PDB entry 6FBV | electron microscopy, 3.52 A resolution | chains A and C of the 6 polymer chains in the assembly

# Chain A
Molecule: DNA-directed RNA polymerase subunit alpha
Organism: Mycobacterium tuberculosis (strain ATCC 25618 / H37Rv)
Notes: EC 2.7.7.6
UniProtKB: P9WGZ1 (RPOA_MYCTU); residues 1-347 here = UniProt positions 1-347
Sequence (347 residues; numbered 1 to 347; the number before each row is that of its first residue):
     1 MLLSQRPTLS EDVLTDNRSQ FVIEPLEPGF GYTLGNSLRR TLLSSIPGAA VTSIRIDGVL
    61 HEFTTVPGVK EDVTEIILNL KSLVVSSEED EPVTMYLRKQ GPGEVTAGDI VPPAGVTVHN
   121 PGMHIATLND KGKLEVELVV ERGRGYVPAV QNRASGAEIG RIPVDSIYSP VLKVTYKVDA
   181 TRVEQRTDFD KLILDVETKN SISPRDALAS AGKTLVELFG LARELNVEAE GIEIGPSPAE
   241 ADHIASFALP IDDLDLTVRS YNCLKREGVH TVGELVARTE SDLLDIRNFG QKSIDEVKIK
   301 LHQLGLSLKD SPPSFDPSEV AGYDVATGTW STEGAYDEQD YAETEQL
Unresolved in the structure: 1-3, 227-347
Differences from the reference sequence: conflict Leu3 (Ile in P9WGZ1)

# Chain C
Molecule: DNA-directed RNA polymerase subunit beta
Organism: Mycobacterium tuberculosis (strain ATCC 25618 / H37Rv)
Notes: EC 2.7.7.6
UniProtKB: P9WGY9 (RPOB_MYCTU); residues 1-1178 here = UniProt positions 1-1178
Sequence (1178 residues; each row starts with the number of its first residue):
     1 MLEGCILADS RQSKTAASPS PSRPQSSSNN SVPGAPNRVS FAKLREPLEV PGLLDVQTDS
    61 FEWLIGSPRW RESAAERGDV NPVGGLEEVL YELSPIEDFS GSMSLSFSDP RFDDVKAPVD
   121 ECKDKDMTYA APLFVTAEFI NNNTGEIKSQ TVFMGDFPMM TEKGTFIING TERVVVSQLV
   181 RSPGVYFDET IDKSTDKTLH SVKVIPSRGA WLEFDVDKRD TVGVRIDRKR RQPVTVLLKA
   241 LGWTSEQIVE RFGFSEIMRS TLEKDNTVGT DEALLDIYRK LRPGEPPTKE SAQTLLENLF
   301 FKEKRYDLAR VGRYKVNKKL GLHVGEPITS STLTEEDVVA TIEYLVRLHE GQTTMTVPGG
   361 VEVPVETDDI DHFGNRRLRT VGELIQNQIR VGMSRMERVV RERMTTQDVE AITPQTLINI
   421 RPVVAAIKEF FGTSQLSQFM DQNNPLSGLT HKRRLSALGP GGLSRERAGL EVRDVHPSHY
   481 GRMCPIETPE GPNIGLIGSL SVYARVNPFG FIETPYRKVV DGVVSDEIVY LTADEEDRHV
   541 VAQANSPIDA DGRFVEPRVL VRRKAGEVEY VPSSEVDYMD VSPRQMVSVA TAMIPFLEHD
   601 DANRALMGAN MQRQAVPLVR SEAPLVGTGM ELRAAIDAGD VVVAEESGVI EEVSADYITV
   661 MHDNGTRRTY RMRKFARSNH GTCANQCPIV DAGDRVEAGQ VIADGPCTDD GEMALGKNLL
   721 VAIMPWEGHN YEDAIILSNR LVEEDVLTSI HIEEHEIDAR DTKLGAEEIT RDIPNISDEV
   781 LADLDERGIV RIGAEVRDGD ILVGKVTPKG ETELTPEERL LRAIFGEKAR EVRDTSLKVP
   841 HGESGKVIGI RVFSREDEDE LPAGVNELVR VYVAQKRKIS DGDKLAGRHG NKGVIGKILP
   901 VEDMPFLADG TPVDIILNTH GVPRRMNIGQ ILETHLGWCA HSGWKVDAAK GVPDWAARLP
   961 DELLEAQPNA IVSTPVFDGA QEAELQGLLS CTLPNRDGDV LVDADGKAML FDGRSGEPFP
  1021 YPVTVGYMYI MKLHHLVDDK IHARSTGPYS MITQQPLGGK AQFGGQRFGE MECWAMQAYG
  1081 AAYTLQELLT IKSDDTVGRV KVYEAIVKGE NIPEPGIPES FKVLLKELQS LCLNVEVLSS
  1141 DGAAIELREG EDEDLERAAA NLGINLSRNE SASVEDLA
Unresolved in the structure: 1-27, 1146-1178
Residues lining bound ligands: Fidaxomicin (FI8): Met1051, Ile1052, Gln1054, Asp1094, Asp1095, Thr1096, Val1097, Val1100, Lys1101, Glu1119, Ser1120
What the authors report for this chain:
  - binding site for Fidaxomicin: Thr1096, Lys1101

# Chain A / chain C interface
Pairs across the interface (66):
  Arg18(A) - Asp997(C)  salt bridge
  Tyr32(A) - Phe1011(C)  hydrophobic
  Tyr32(A) - Gly1016(C)
  Tyr32(A) - Pro1018(C)
  Thr33(A) - Glu1017(C)
  Asn36(A) - Asp1012(C)
  Asn36(A) - Gly1013(C)  hydrogen bond (side chain-backbone)
  Asn36(A) - Arg1014(C)  hydrogen bond (side chain-backbone)
  Asn36(A) - Ser1015(C)  hydrogen bond (side chain-backbone)
  Asn36(A) - Gly1016(C)
  Arg39(A) - Glu902(C)
  Arg39(A) - Phe906(C)
  Arg40(A) - Glu902(C)  salt bridge
  Arg40(A) - Asp903(C)  salt bridge
  Arg40(A) - Gly1013(C)  hydrogen bond (side chain-backbone)
  Arg40(A) - Arg1014(C)
  Leu43(A) - Glu902(C)
  Leu60(A) - Ile792(C)
  His61(A) - Ile792(C)
  His61(A) - Lys846(C)
  His61(A) - Ile848(C)
  Glu62(A) - Lys876(C)  salt bridge
  Phe63(A) - Phe675(C)
  Phe63(A) - Ile750(C)  hydrophobic
  Phe63(A) - Ile848(C)  hydrophobic
  Phe63(A) - Ala874(C)
  Phe63(A) - Lys876(C)
  Thr64(A) - Phe675(C)
  Thr65(A) - Ala655(C)
  Thr65(A) - Asp656(C)  hydrogen bond
  Thr65(A) - Lys674(C)
  Val69(A) - Ser654(C)
  Val69(A) - Ala655(C)  hydrogen bond (backbone-backbone)
  Lys70(A) - Val653(C)
  Lys70(A) - Ser654(C)
  Lys70(A) - Ala655(C)
  Lys70(A) - Pro688(C)
  Lys70(A) - Val690(C)  hydrogen bond (side chain-backbone)
  Lys70(A) - Asp691(C)  salt bridge
  Glu71(A) - Ala655(C)
  Asp72(A) - Lys674(C)  salt bridge
  Asp72(A) - Phe675(C)
  Asp72(A) - Asn685(C)  hydrogen bond
  Thr74(A) - Val619(C)
  Thr74(A) - Lys876(C)  hydrogen bond
  Lys81(A) - Glu743(C)
  Lys81(A) - Asp745(C)  salt bridge
  Asn129(A) - Glu652(C)
  Asn129(A) - Val653(C)
  Tyr146(A) - Val742(C)
  Tyr146(A) - Glu743(C)
  Arg153(A) - Glu795(C)
  Arg161(A) - Lys846(C)
  Asp165(A) - Asp745(C)
  Asp165(A) - Lys878(C)  salt bridge
  Ile167(A) - Glu743(C)
  Lys173(A) - Asp909(C)  salt bridge
  Lys173(A) - Gly910(C)
  Lys173(A) - Thr911(C)
  Val174(A) - Gly910(C)
  Thr175(A) - Asp909(C)
  Thr175(A) - Gly910(C)
  Tyr176(A) - Phe906(C)
  Tyr176(A) - Phe1011(C)  hydrophobic
  Tyr176(A) - Gly1016(C)  hydrogen bond (side chain-backbone)
  Glu197(A) - Arg996(C)  salt bridge
Other interface residues (no listed pair), chain A (35 interface residues in all): Val66, Gly68, Leu78, Ile159, Pro163
Other interface residues (no listed pair), chain C (44 interface residues in all): Arg620, Glu744, Arg791, Gly793, Arg797

# In short
Chain A and chain C form an interface of 35 and 44 residues respectively; the contacts include 10 hydrogen
bonds and 10 salt bridges. Polar contacts include Arg18(A)-Asp997(C), Arg40(A)-Glu902(C) and
Arg40(A)-Asp903(C). Ligands of chain C: Fidaxomicin. From the paper: a binding site for Fidaxomicin at
Thr1096(C) and Lys1101(C).
Here chain A is DNA-directed RNA polymerase subunit alpha and chain C is DNA-directed RNA polymerase subunit
beta, both from Mycobacterium tuberculosis (strain ATCC 25618 / H37Rv). Entry 6FBV (Single particle cryo em
structure of Mycobacterium tuberculosis RNA polymerase in complex with Fidaxomicin) was determined by electron
microscopy, deposited together with 6ASG.
